4DWB - chain A; structure by X-ray diffraction, 2.10 A resolution.

# Chain A
Molecule: Farnesyl pyrophosphate synthase
Organism: Trypanosoma cruzi
Notes: EC 2.5.1.10
Reference sequence: Q95WL3 (Q95WL3_TRYCR); numbering as in UniProt (aligned over 1-362)
Sequence (362 residues; row label = number of the first residue in the row):
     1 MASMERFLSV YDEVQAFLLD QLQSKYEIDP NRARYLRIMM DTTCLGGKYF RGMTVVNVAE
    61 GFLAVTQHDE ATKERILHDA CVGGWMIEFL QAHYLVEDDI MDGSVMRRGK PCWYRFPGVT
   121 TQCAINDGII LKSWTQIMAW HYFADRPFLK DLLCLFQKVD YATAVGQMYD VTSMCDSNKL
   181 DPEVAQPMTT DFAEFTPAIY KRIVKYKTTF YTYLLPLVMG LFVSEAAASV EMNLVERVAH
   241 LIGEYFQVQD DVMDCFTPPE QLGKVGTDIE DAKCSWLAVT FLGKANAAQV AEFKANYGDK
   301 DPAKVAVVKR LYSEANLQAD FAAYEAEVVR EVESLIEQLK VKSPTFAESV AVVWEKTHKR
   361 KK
Unresolved in the structure: 362
Ion coordination: Mg2+ site 1: Asp-98, Asp-102 (together with 0M7); Na+ near Ile-129 (its only coordinating residue here); Mg2+ site 2: Asp-250 (together with 0M7)
Ligand contacts:
  - 0M7 ([2-(pentylamino)ethane-1,1-diyl]bis(phosphonic acid)): Tyr-94, Leu-95, Asp-98, Asp-102, Arg-107, Thr-163, Gln-167, Lys-207, Tyr-211, Gln-247, Asp-250, Lys-264
  - 0M7: Tyr-94, Leu-95, Asp-98, Asp-102, Arg-107, Thr-163, Gln-167, Lys-207, Tyr-211, Gln-247, Asp-250, Asp-251, Asp-254, Lys-264, Asp-268
  - 3-methylbut-3-enyl trihydrogen diphosphate (IPE): Gly-47, Lys-48, Tyr-49, Phe-50, Arg-51, Gln-91, Leu-95, Arg-107, Tyr-211, Phe-246, Gln-247, Asp-250, Lys-264, Arg-360
From the paper describing this entry:
  - Mg2+ coordination: Asp-98 to Asp-102, Asp-250 to Asp-254
  - binding site for 3-methylbut-3-enyl trihydrogen diphosphate: Arg-51, Arg-360
  - binding site for 0M7: Arg-107
  - specificity-determining residues: His-93, Tyr-94, Ile-129 (proposed by the authors, not directly observed)

# In short
Bound to chain A: 3-methylbut-3-enyl trihydrogen diphosphate, compound 0M7 and 0M7. Asp-98 and Asp-102
coordinate Mg2+ site 1. From the paper: a binding site for 3-methylbut-3-enyl trihydrogen diphosphate at
Arg-51 and Arg-360; a binding site for 0M7 at Arg-107.
Chain A is Farnesyl pyrophosphate synthase (Trypanosoma cruzi); the structure, Crystal structure of
Trypanosoma cruzi farnesyl diphosphate synthase in complex with
[2-(n-pentylamino)ethane-1,1-diyl]bisphosphonic acid and Mg2+, was determined by X-ray diffraction, deposited
together with 4DWG, 4DXJ, 4DZW and 4E1E.
